4Q4X - chains 1 and 2 of the 4 polymer chains in the assembly; structure by X-ray diffraction, 1.65 A resolution.

Chain 1:
Name: Coxsackievirus capsid protein VP1
Organism: Coxsackievirus A24
UniProtKB: V9VEF3 (V9VEF3_9ENTO); residues 1-305 here correspond to UniProt positions 581-885 (UniProt number = residue number + 580)
Sequence (305 residues; row label = number of the first residue in the row):
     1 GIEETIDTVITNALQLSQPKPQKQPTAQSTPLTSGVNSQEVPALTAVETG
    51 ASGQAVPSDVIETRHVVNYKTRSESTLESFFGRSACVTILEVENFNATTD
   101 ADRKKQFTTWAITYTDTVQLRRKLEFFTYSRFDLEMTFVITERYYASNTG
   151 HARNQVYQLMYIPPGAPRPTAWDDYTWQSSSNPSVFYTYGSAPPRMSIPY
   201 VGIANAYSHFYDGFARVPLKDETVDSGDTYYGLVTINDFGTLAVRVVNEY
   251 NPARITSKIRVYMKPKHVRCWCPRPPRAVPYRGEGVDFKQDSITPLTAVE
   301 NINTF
Disordered / not traced: 1-24
Ion coordination: Na+: T26, A27, S29, N68; Ca2+ site 1: T33, S34, S58, I61; Ca2+ site 2: L44 (shared with 2 residues of chain 4); Ca2+ site 3: V246, N248
Residues lining bound ligands:
  - hexane-1,6-diol (HEZ), molecule 1: T88, I89, D116, T117, D174, Y175, Q178
  - hexane-1,6-diol (HEZ), molecule 2: N154, T188, Y189, G190, S191
  - N-acetyl-alpha-neuraminic acid (SIA): R143, Y145, A146, S147, N148, Y250, N251, P252
From the paper describing this entry:
  - binding site for N-acetyl-alpha-neuraminic acid: Y145 to H151
  - contacts within the chain: Y145-R254 (pi stacking)

Chain 2:
Name: Coxsackievirus capsid protein VP2
Organism: Coxsackievirus A24
UniProtKB: V9VEF3 (V9VEF3_9ENTO); residues 1-271 here correspond to UniProt positions 70-340 (UniProt number = residue number + 69)
Sequence (271 residues; each row starts with the number of its first residue):
     1 SPNVEACGYSDRVRQITLGNSTITTQEAANAVVAYGEWPSYLDDKEANPI
    51 DAPTEPDVSSNRFYTLDSVQWKSTSRGWWWKLPDALKDMGMFGQNMYYHY
   101 LGRSGYTVHVQCNASKFHQGALGVFAIPEYVMACNTEAKTSYVSYVNANP
   151 GEKGGVFDNAYNPSAEASEGRKFAALDYLLGCGVLAGNAFVYPHQIINLR
   201 TNNSATLVLPYVNSLAIDCMAKHNNWGLVILPLCKLDYAPNSSTEIPITV
   251 TIAPMFTEFNGLRNITVPATQ
Disordered / not traced: 1-7
Ion coordination: Ca2+ near E55 (its only coordinating residue here)

Interface between chain 1 and chain 2:
Contacting residue pairs (122; chain 1 residue first):
  E48(1) - A29(2)
  E48(1) - Q195(2)
  E48(1) - I196(2)  hydrogen bond (backbone-backbone)
  E48(1) - N198(2)  hydrogen bond
  E48(1) - T201(2)  hydrogen bond
  E48(1) - N202(2)
  T49(1) - A29(2)
  T49(1) - N30(2)
  T49(1) - V32(2)
  T49(1) - Q195(2)  hydrogen bond (backbone-side chain)
  G50(1) - H194(2)
  T128(1) - E129(2)
  Y129(1) - E129(2)  hydrogen bond
  Y129(1) - V212(2)  hydrophobic
  Y129(1) - N213(2)
  Y129(1) - S214(2)
  A204(1) - S214(2)
  A204(1) - L215(2)  hydrophobic
  N205(1) - S214(2)  hydrogen bond (backbone-backbone)
  N205(1) - L215(2)
  A206(1) - S214(2)
  S208(1) - S214(2)  hydrogen bond
  F210(1) - E129(2)
  F210(1) - V131(2)  hydrophobic
  Y211(1) - E129(2)
  Y211(1) - V131(2)
  Y211(1) - H223(2)
  D212(1) - K81(2)  salt bridge
  D212(1) - E129(2)  hydrogen bond (backbone-side chain)
  D212(1) - Y130(2)
  D212(1) - V131(2)
  D212(1) - H223(2)
  D212(1) - N224(2)  hydrogen bond (backbone-backbone)
  G213(1) - K222(2)
  F214(1) - V143(2)
  F214(1) - Y145(2)  hydrophobic
  F214(1) - A148(2)  hydrophobic
  F214(1) - N149(2)
  F214(1) - K222(2)  hydrogen bond (backbone-backbone)
  A215(1) - K222(2)  hydrogen bond (backbone-side chain)
  R216(1) - K222(2)
  V217(1) - Y145(2)
  V217(1) - A221(2)  hydrophobic
  V217(1) - K222(2)
  P218(1) - Y145(2)
  P218(1) - P268(2)
  P218(1) - A269(2)  hydrogen bond (backbone-backbone)
  L219(1) - V267(2)
  L219(1) - A269(2)
  K220(1) - V267(2)  hydrogen bond (backbone-backbone)
  K220(1) - P268(2)
  K220(1) - A269(2)
  K220(1) - T270(2)
  S226(1) - R171(2)  hydrogen bond (backbone-side chain)
  G227(1) - Y142(2)  hydrogen bond (backbone-side chain)
  G227(1) - R171(2)  hydrogen bond (backbone-side chain)
  D228(1) - Y142(2)  hydrogen bond
  T229(1) - Y142(2)
  T229(1) - R171(2)  hydrogen bond (backbone-side chain)
  Y230(1) - K139(2)
  Y230(1) - T140(2)
  Y230(1) - S141(2)
  Y230(1) - Y142(2)  hydrophobic
  Y231(1) - K81(2)
  Y231(1) - Y130(2)
  Y231(1) - V131(2)
  Y231(1) - M132(2)  hydrogen bond (side chain-backbone)
  Y231(1) - S141(2)  hydrogen bond (backbone-backbone)
  Y231(1) - V143(2)  hydrophobic
  Y231(1) - F173(2)  hydrophobic
  V234(1) - S141(2)
  C272(1) - Y35(2)  hydrophobic
  C272(1) - V212(2)  hydrophobic
  P273(1) - V191(2)
  P273(1) - Y192(2)
  R274(1) - P128(2)  hydrogen bond (side chain-backbone)
  R274(1) - E129(2)  hydrogen bond (side chain-backbone)
  R274(1) - V191(2)
  R274(1) - Y192(2)  hydrogen bond
  P275(1) - V184(2)
  P275(1) - N188(2)
  P275(1) - V191(2)
  P275(1) - Y192(2)
  P276(1) - V184(2)
  R277(1) - C182(2)  hydrogen bond (side chain-backbone)
  R277(1) - G183(2)
  A278(1) - G183(2)  hydrogen bond (backbone-backbone)
  A278(1) - V184(2)  hydrophobic
  A278(1) - L185(2)  hydrophobic
  V279(1) - G183(2)
  R282(1) - C134(2)
  R282(1) - T136(2)  hydrogen bond (side chain-backbone)
  R282(1) - E137(2)
  R282(1) - K139(2)  hydrogen bond (side chain-backbone)
  R282(1) - T140(2)
  E284(1) - T140(2)  hydrogen bond
  E284(1) - S141(2)  hydrogen bond
  G285(1) - S141(2)
  V286(1) - V131(2)
  V286(1) - M132(2)
  V286(1) - A133(2)
  V286(1) - C182(2)
  D287(1) - A133(2)
  D287(1) - C134(2)  hydrogen bond (side chain-backbone)
  D287(1) - T140(2)
  D287(1) - S141(2)  hydrogen bond (side chain-backbone)
  F288(1) - A133(2)  hydrophobic
  F288(1) - E137(2)
  F288(1) - Y161(2)  hydrogen bond (backbone-side chain)
  F288(1) - A174(2)
  F288(1) - L176(2)  hydrophobic
  F288(1) - C182(2)
  F288(1) - G183(2)
  K289(1) - E137(2)
  Q290(1) - E137(2)  hydrogen bond (backbone-side chain)
  Q290(1) - Y161(2)  hydrogen bond (side chain-backbone)
  Q290(1) - P163(2)
  I293(1) - Y161(2)  hydrophobic
  I293(1) - L176(2)  hydrophobic
  I293(1) - Y178(2)  hydrogen bond (backbone-side chain)
  I293(1) - L179(2)  hydrophobic
  L296(1) - L185(2)  hydrophobic
Interface residues without a listed pair, chain 1 (48 interface residues in all): V47, G283, P295
Interface residues without a listed pair, chain 2 (65 interface residues in all): I127, S144, N162, G181, A189, A216, D218, C219, T266, Q271

Summary:
48 residues of chain 1 face 65 of chain 2 across their interface; the contacts include 35 hydrogen bonds and 1
salt bridge. Polar pairs include D212(1)-K81(2), E48(1)-N198(2) and E48(1)-T201(2). Ligands of chain 1:
N-acetyl-alpha-neuraminic acid and hexane-1,6-diol. The paper reports a binding site for
N-acetyl-alpha-neuraminic acid at Y145(1); contacts within the chain involving Y145(1) and R254(1).
Chain 1 is Coxsackievirus capsid protein VP1 and chain 2 is Coxsackievirus capsid protein VP2, both from
Coxsackievirus A24; the structure, Crystal structure of Coxsackievirus A24v soaked with 6'-Sialyllactose
(6SL), was determined by X-ray diffraction (same publication as 4Q4V, 4Q4W and 4Q4Y).
